Entry 7BQ3 (X-ray diffraction, 1.98 A resolution); this record covers chains A and B.

== Chain A ==
Molecule: Peroxisome proliferator-activated receptor alpha
From: Homo sapiens
Reference sequence: Q07869 (PPARA_HUMAN); residues 200-468 here = UniProt positions 200-468
Chain sequence (273 residues; row label = number of the first residue in the row):
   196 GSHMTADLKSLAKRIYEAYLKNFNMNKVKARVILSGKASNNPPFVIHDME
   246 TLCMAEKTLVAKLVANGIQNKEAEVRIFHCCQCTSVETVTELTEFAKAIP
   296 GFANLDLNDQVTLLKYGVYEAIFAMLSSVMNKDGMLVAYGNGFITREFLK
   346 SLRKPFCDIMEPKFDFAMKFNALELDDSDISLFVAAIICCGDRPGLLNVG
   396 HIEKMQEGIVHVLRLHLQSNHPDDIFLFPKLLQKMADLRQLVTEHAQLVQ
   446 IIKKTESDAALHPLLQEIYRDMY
Disordered / not traced: 196-201, 232-236, 258-264
Differences from the reference sequence: expression tag (196-199)
UniProt features mapped onto this chain:
  - binding site (indeglitazar): Ser-280, Tyr-314, Tyr-464
  - site: Leu-433 (Essential for heterodimerization with RXRA)
Ligand contacts: 2VN (2-[(4-{2-[(4-cyclohexylbutyl)(cyclohexylcarbamoyl)amino]ethyl}phenyl)sulfanyl]-2-methylpropanoic acid): Ile-241, Leu-247, Glu-251, Val-255, Phe-273, Cys-275, Cys-276, Gln-277, Thr-279, Ser-280, Thr-283, Tyr-314, Ile-317, Phe-318, Met-320, Leu-321, Met-330, Leu-331, Val-332, Ile-339, Ile-354, Met-355, His-440, Val-444, Leu-456, Leu-460, Tyr-464
Reported in the primary citation:
  - binding site for 2VN: Thr-279, Ser-280, Tyr-314, His-440, Tyr-464

== Chain B ==
Molecule: 15-meric peptide from Nuclear receptor coactivator 1
Notes: EC 2.3.1.48
Reference sequence: Q15788 (NCOA1_HUMAN); numbering as in UniProt (aligned over 683-697)
Chain sequence (15 residues; numbered 683 to 697; the number before each row is that of its first residue):
   683 LTERHKILHRLLQEG
Disordered / not traced: 683-685, 697
UniProt features mapped onto this chain:
  - motif: Leu-690 to Leu-694 (LXXLL motif 4)

== Interface between chain A and chain B ==
Residue-residue contacts (21):
  Thr-288(A) with Leu-690(B); Leu-693(B); Leu-694(B)
  Lys-292(A) with Leu-693(B), hydrogen bond (side chain-backbone); Leu-694(B); Glu-696(B)
  Leu-302(A) with His-691(B); Gln-695(B)
  Gln-305(A) with Leu-694(B)
  Val-306(A) with His-687(B); Leu-694(B), hydrophobic
  Leu-309(A) with Leu-694(B), hydrophobic
  Lys-310(A) with His-687(B), hydrogen bond
  Pro-458(A) with Ile-689(B), hydrophobic
  Leu-459(A) with Ile-689(B)
  Glu-462(A) with His-687(B), hydrogen bond (backbone-side chain); Lys-688(B), hydrogen bond (side chain-backbone); Ile-689(B), hydrogen bond (side chain-backbone); Leu-690(B), hydrogen bond (side chain-backbone)
  Arg-465(A) with Arg-686(B)
  Asp-466(A) with Arg-686(B), salt bridge
Also at the interface, not in a pair above, chain A (17 interface residues in all): Val-284, Thr-285, Glu-289, Phe-297, Ile-463

== Summary ==
17 residues of chain A face 10 of chain B across their interface, with 6 hydrogen bonds and 1 salt bridge.
Polar pairs include Asp-466(A)/Arg-686(B), Lys-292(A)/Leu-693(B) and Lys-310(A)/His-687(B). Bound to chain A:
compound 2VN. From UniProt: 3 indeglitazar-binding residues on chain A. From the paper: a binding site for 2VN
at Thr-279(A), Ser-280(A) and Tyr-314(A) among others.
Chain A is Peroxisome proliferator-activated receptor alpha (Homo sapiens) and chain B is 15-meric peptide
from Nuclear receptor coactivator 1; the structure, X-ray structure of human PPARalpha ligand binding
domain-GW7647-SRC1 coactivator peptide co-crystals obtained by delipidation and co-crystallization, was
determined by X-ray diffraction together with 7BPY, 7BPZ, 7BQ0, 7BQ1, 7BQ2 and 7BQ4 from the same study.
